Entry 1R5D (X-ray diffraction, 2.50 A resolution); this record covers chains A and B.

# Chain A (and B)
Molecule: Ribonuclease, seminal
From: Bos taurus
Notes: EC 3.1.27.5; chain B of this document is another copy of the same molecule, construct and numbering; everything in this record applies to it too
UniProtKB: P00669 (RNS_BOVIN); residues 1-124 here correspond to UniProt positions 27-150 (UniProt number = residue number + 26)
Chain sequence (124 residues; row label = number of the first residue in the row):
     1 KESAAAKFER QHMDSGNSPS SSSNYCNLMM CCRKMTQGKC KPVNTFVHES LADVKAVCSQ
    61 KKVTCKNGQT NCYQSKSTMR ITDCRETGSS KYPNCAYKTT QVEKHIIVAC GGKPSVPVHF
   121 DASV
Disulfide bonds: Cys-26/Cys-84, Cys-40/Cys-95, Cys-58/Cys-110, Cys-65/Cys-72

# Chain A / chain B interface
Disulfides between the chains: Cys-31(A)/Cys-32(B), Cys-32(A)/Cys-31(B)
Contacting residue pairs (83; chain A residue first):
  Ala-4(A) / Val-118(B)  hydrophobic
  Ala-5(A) / Val-116(B)  hydrophobic
  Phe-8(A) / Pro-117(B)
  Phe-8(A) / Val-118(B)
  Phe-8(A) / His-119(B)
  Glu-9(A) / Arg-33(B)
  Glu-9(A) / Leu-51(B)
  Arg-10(A) / Arg-33(B)  hydrogen bond (backbone-side chain)
  Gln-11(A) / Met-35(B)
  Gln-11(A) / Lys-41(B)
  Gln-11(A) / Asn-44(B)  hydrogen bond (backbone-side chain)
  Gln-11(A) / Thr-45(B)
  Gln-11(A) / Phe-46(B)
  His-12(A) / Asn-44(B)  hydrogen bond
  His-12(A) / Thr-45(B)  hydrogen bond (side chain-backbone)
  His-12(A) / Phe-46(B)
  His-12(A) / Val-47(B)  hydrogen bond (backbone-backbone)
  His-12(A) / Phe-120(B)
  Met-13(A) / Arg-33(B)  hydrogen bond (backbone-side chain)
  Met-13(A) / Val-47(B)
  Met-13(A) / Glu-49(B)
  Met-13(A) / Leu-51(B)  hydrophobic
  Met-13(A) / Val-54(B)  hydrophobic
  Asp-14(A) / Tyr-25(B)  hydrogen bond
  Asp-14(A) / Met-29(B)
  Asp-14(A) / Val-47(B)  hydrogen bond (backbone-backbone)
  Asp-14(A) / His-48(B)  salt bridge
  Ser-15(A) / Val-47(B)
  Ser-15(A) / His-48(B)
  Ser-15(A) / Glu-49(B)  hydrogen bond (side chain-backbone)
  Ser-15(A) / Ser-50(B)
  Ser-15(A) / Leu-51(B)
  Gly-16(A) / His-48(B)  hydrogen bond (backbone-backbone)
  Gly-16(A) / Arg-80(B)  hydrogen bond (backbone-side chain)
  Asn-17(A) / Arg-80(B)  hydrogen bond (backbone-side chain)
  Pro-19(A) / Tyr-25(B)
  Pro-19(A) / His-48(B)
  Ser-20(A) / Ser-22(B)
  Ser-20(A) / Gln-101(B)
  Ser-22(A) / Pro-19(B)
  Ser-22(A) / Ser-20(B)
  Tyr-25(A) / Asp-14(B)  hydrogen bond
  Tyr-25(A) / Pro-19(B)  hydrophobic
  Leu-28(A) / Leu-28(B)  hydrophobic
  Leu-28(A) / Met-29(B)  hydrophobic
  Met-29(A) / Asp-14(B)
  Met-29(A) / Leu-28(B)  hydrophobic
  Cys-31(A) / Cys-32(B)  disulfide
  Cys-32(A) / Leu-28(B)
  Cys-32(A) / Cys-31(B)  disulfide
  Cys-32(A) / Cys-32(B)  hydrophobic
  Cys-32(A) / Lys-34(B)
  Arg-33(A) / Glu-9(B)  hydrogen bond (side chain-backbone)
  Arg-33(A) / Arg-10(B)  hydrogen bond (side chain-backbone)
  Arg-33(A) / Met-13(B)  hydrogen bond (side chain-backbone)
  Met-35(A) / Gln-11(B)
  Lys-41(A) / Gln-11(B)  hydrogen bond
  Asn-44(A) / Gln-11(B)  hydrogen bond (side chain-backbone)
  Asn-44(A) / His-12(B)  hydrogen bond
  Thr-45(A) / Gln-11(B)
  Thr-45(A) / His-12(B)  hydrogen bond (backbone-side chain)
  Phe-46(A) / Gln-11(B)
  Phe-46(A) / His-12(B)
  Val-47(A) / His-12(B)  hydrogen bond (backbone-backbone)
  Val-47(A) / Met-13(B)
  Val-47(A) / Asp-14(B)  hydrogen bond (backbone-backbone)
  His-48(A) / Asp-14(B)  hydrogen bond (side chain-backbone)
  His-48(A) / Asn-17(B)
  His-48(A) / Pro-19(B)
  Glu-49(A) / Met-13(B)
  Glu-49(A) / Ser-15(B)  hydrogen bond (backbone-side chain)
  Leu-51(A) / Glu-9(B)
  Leu-51(A) / Met-13(B)  hydrophobic
  Val-54(A) / Phe-8(B)  hydrophobic
  Val-54(A) / Met-13(B)  hydrophobic
  Thr-82(A) / Pro-19(B)
  Gln-101(A) / Pro-19(B)
  Val-116(A) / Ala-5(B)  hydrophobic
  Pro-117(A) / Phe-8(B)
  Val-118(A) / Ala-4(B)  hydrophobic
  His-119(A) / Phe-8(B)
  Phe-120(A) / Phe-8(B)
  Phe-120(A) / His-12(B)
Other interface residues (no listed pair), chain A (42 interface residues in all): Lys-34, Ser-50, Arg-80, Val-108
Other interface residues (no listed pair), chain B (41 interface residues in all): Gln-37, Val-108

# Summary
Chain A and chain B form an interface of 42 and 41 residues respectively, with 2 disulfide bonds, 24 hydrogen
bonds and 1 salt bridge. Among the polar pairs are Asp-14(A)/His-48(B), Arg-10(A)/Arg-33(B) and
Gln-11(A)/Asn-44(B).
Chain A and chain B are both Ribonuclease, seminal (Bos taurus); the structure, X-ray structure of bovine
seminal ribonuclease swapping dimer from a new crystal form, was determined by X-ray diffraction (same
publication as 1R5C).
